Entry 8P0U (electron microscopy, 2.92 A resolution); this record covers chains B and V of the 5 polymer chains in the assembly.

== Chain B ==
Protein: RNA-directed RNA polymerase catalytic subunit
Organism: Thogotovirus thogotoense
Notes: EC 2.7.7.48
UniProtKB: O41353 (RDRP_THOGV); numbering as in UniProt (aligned over 1-710)
Sequence (710 residues; row label = number of the first residue in the row):
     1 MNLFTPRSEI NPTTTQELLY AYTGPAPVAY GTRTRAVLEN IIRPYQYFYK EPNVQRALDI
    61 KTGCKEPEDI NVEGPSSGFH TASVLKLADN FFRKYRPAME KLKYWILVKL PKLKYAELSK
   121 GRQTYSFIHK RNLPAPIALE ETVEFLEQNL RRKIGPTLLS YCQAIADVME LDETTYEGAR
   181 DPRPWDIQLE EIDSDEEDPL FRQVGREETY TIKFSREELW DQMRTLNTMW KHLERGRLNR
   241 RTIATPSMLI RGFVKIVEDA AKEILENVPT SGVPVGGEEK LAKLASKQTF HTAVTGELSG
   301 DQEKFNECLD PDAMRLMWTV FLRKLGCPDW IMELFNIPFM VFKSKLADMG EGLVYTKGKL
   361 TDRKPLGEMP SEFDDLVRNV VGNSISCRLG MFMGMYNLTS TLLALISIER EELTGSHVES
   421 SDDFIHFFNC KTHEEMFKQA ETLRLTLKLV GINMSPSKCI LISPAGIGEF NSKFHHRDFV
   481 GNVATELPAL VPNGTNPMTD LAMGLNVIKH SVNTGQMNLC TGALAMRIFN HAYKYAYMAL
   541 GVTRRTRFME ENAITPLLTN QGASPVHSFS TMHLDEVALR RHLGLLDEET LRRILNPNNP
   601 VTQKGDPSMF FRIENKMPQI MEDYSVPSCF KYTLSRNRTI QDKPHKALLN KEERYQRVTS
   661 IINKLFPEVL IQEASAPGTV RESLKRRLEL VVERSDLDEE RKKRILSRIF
Disordered / not traced: 180-208, 603-622, 637-710
Sequence notes: conflict Trp-230 (Cys in O41353)
Ion coordination: Mg2+: Asp-301, Asp-423, Glu-469

== Chain V ==
Molecule: 3'RNA
Sequence (32 nucleotides; numbered 1 to 32; the number before each row is that of its first residue):
     1 AGAGAAAUCA AGGCCCCCGG CCUGUUUUUG CU
Disordered / not traced: 13-32

== Interface between chain B and chain V ==
Contacting residue pairs (9):
  Tyr-30(B) with A7(V), sugar contact
  Gly-31(B) with A7(V), phosphate contact; U8(V), hydrogen bond to the sugar
  Thr-32(B) with A7(V), sugar contact; U8(V), hydrogen bond to the phosphate
  Arg-35(B) with A6(V), hydrogen bond to the sugar; A7(V), salt bridge to the phosphate
  Val-354(B) with U8(V), phosphate contact
  Arg-363(B) with U8(V), hydrogen bond to the phosphate
Also at the interface, not in a pair above, chain B (7 interface residues in all): Arg-240
Also at the interface, not in a pair above, chain V (4 interface residues in all): G4

== Summary ==
7 residues of chain B face 4 of chain V across their interface, with 4 hydrogen bonds and 1 salt bridge. Polar
contacts include Gly-31(B)/U8(V), Arg-35(B)/A6(V) and Thr-32(B)/U8(V). The Mg2+ site is built by Asp-301(B),
Asp-423(B) and Glu-469(B).
Chain B is RNA-directed RNA polymerase catalytic subunit (Thogotovirus thogotoense) and chain V is 3'RNA; the
structure, Thogoto virus polymerase in Mode B conformation with defined endonuclease domain and bound to
32-mer loop ..., was determined by electron microscopy.
